PDB entry 3LJA | X-ray diffraction, 2.75 A resolution | chains C and J of the 10 polymer chains in the assembly

== Chain C ==
Protein: Histone H2A
Source organism: Xenopus laevis
UniProtKB: Q6AZJ8 (Q6AZJ8_XENLA); residues 1-129 here correspond to UniProt positions 2-130 (UniProt number = residue number + 1)
Amino-acid sequence (129 residues; numbered 1 to 129; the number before each row is that of its first residue):
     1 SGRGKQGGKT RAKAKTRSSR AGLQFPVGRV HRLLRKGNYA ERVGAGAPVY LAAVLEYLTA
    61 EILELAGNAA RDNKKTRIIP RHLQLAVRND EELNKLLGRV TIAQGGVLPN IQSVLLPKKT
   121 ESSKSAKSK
Unresolved in the structure: 1-14, 119-129

== Chain J ==
Molecule: 147-nt DNA strand
Sequence (147 nucleotides; each row starts with the number of its first residue; numbers below 1 keep their minus sign (DA-73 is residue -73)):
   -73 ATCAATATCC ACCTGCAGAT ACTACCAAAA GTGTATTTGG AAACTGCTCC ATCAAAAGGC
   -13 ATGTTCAGCT GGATTCCAGC TGAACATGCC TTTTGATGGA GCAGTTTCCA AATACACTTT
    47 TGGTAGTATC TGCAGGTGGA TATTGAT
Bound ions: Mn2+ site 1 near DG-56 (its only coordinating residue here); Mn2+ site 2: DG-35, DG-34; Mn2+ site 3 near DG-34 (its only coordinating residue here); Mn2+ site 4 near DG-6 (its only coordinating residue here); Mn2+ site 5 near DG-3 (its only coordinating residue here); Mn2+ site 6 near DA4 (its only coordinating residue here); Mn2+ site 7 near DC11 (its only coordinating residue here); Mn2+ site 8 near DG27 (its only coordinating residue here); Mn2+ site 9 near DG48 (its only coordinating residue here); Mn2+ site 10 near DG61 (its only coordinating residue here)

== Chain C / chain J interface ==
Pairs across the interface (13):
  Arg29(C) - DG48(J)  hydrogen bond to the phosphate
  Arg29(C) - DG49(J)  salt bridge to the phosphate
  Arg35(C) - DT39(J)  salt bridge to the phosphate
  Arg42(C) - DA38(J)  hydrogen bond to the sugar
  Arg42(C) - DT39(J)  phosphate contact
  Val43(C) - DT39(J)  hydrogen bond to the phosphate
  Gly44(C) - DA38(J)  phosphate contact
  Ala45(C) - DA38(J)  hydrogen bond to the phosphate
  Lys75(C) - DC59(J)  phosphate contact
  Thr76(C) - DG58(J)  sugar contact
  Thr76(C) - DC59(J)  hydrogen bond to the phosphate
  Arg77(C) - DG58(J)  hydrogen bond to the sugar
  Arg77(C) - DC59(J)  hydrogen bond to the phosphate
Interface residues without a listed pair, chain C (11 interface residues in all): Glu41, Lys74
Interface residues without a listed pair, chain J (7 interface residues in all): DA60

== Summary ==
11 residues of chain C face 7 of chain J across their interface, with 7 hydrogen bonds and 2 salt bridges.
Polar contacts include Arg42(C)-DA38(J), Arg77(C)-DG58(J) and Arg29(C)-DG48(J). DG-35(J) and DG-34(J) form the
Mn2+ site 2.
Here chain C is Histone H2A (Xenopus laevis) and chain J is a 147-nt DNA strand. Entry 3LJA (Using Soft X-Rays
for a Detailed Picture of Divalent Metal Binding in the Nucleosome) was determined by X-ray diffraction.
